8WA1 - chains B and R of the 23 polymer chains in the assembly; structure by electron microscopy, 2.80 A resolution.

Chain B:
Name: DNA-directed RNA polymerase subunit beta
From: Nicotiana tabacum
UniProt: P06271 (RPOB_TOBAC); residue numbers follow UniProt; this construct covers 1-1070
Sequence (1070 residues; row label = number of the first residue in the row):
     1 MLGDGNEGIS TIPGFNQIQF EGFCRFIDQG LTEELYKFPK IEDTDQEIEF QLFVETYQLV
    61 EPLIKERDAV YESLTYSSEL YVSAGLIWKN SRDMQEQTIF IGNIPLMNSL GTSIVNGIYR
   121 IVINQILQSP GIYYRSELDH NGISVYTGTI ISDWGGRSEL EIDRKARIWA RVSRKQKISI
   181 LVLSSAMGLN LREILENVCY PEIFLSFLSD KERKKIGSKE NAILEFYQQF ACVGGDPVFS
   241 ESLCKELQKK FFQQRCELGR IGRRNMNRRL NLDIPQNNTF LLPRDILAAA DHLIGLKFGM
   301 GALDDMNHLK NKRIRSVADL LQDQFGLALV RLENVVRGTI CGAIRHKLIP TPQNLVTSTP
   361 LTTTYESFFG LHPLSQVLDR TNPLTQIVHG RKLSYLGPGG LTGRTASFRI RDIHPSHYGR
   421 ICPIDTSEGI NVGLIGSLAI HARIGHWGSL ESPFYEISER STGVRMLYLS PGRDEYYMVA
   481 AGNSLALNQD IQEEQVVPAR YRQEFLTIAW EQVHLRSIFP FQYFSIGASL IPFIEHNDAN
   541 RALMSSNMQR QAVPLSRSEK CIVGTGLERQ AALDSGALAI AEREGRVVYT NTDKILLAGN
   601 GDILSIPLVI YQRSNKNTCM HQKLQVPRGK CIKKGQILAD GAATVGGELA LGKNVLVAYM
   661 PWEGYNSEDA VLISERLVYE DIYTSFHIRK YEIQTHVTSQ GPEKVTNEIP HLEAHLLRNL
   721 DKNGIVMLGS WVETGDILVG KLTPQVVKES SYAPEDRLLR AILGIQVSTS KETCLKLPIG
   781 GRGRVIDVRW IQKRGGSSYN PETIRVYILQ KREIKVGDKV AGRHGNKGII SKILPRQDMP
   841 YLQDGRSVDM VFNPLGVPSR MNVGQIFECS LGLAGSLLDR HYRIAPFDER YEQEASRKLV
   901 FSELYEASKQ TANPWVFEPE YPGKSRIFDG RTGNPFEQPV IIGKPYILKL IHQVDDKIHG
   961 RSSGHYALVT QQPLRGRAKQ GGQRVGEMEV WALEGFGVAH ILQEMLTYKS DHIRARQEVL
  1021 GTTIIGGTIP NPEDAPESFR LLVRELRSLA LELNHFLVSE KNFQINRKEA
Disordered / not traced: 1-5, 209-250, 746-769, 1070
Ion coordination: Zn2+: Glu535, His536, Asp888, Glu889, Ser896

Chain R:
Molecule: 24-nt DNA strand
Sequence (24 nucleotides; row label = number of the first residue in the row; numbers below 1 keep their minus sign (DA-4 is residue -4)):
    -4 ACAACTGCGA TTACGTGAAT AACG
Disordered / not traced: 10-19

How chain B and chain R interact:
Residue-residue contacts (15):
  Arg120(B) - DT7(R)  hydrogen bond to the phosphate
  Arg120(B) - DA8(R)  salt bridge to the phosphate
  Gly370(B) - DA8(R)  sugar contact
  Leu371(B) - DA8(R)  phosphate contact
  Leu371(B) - DC9(R)  phosphate contact
  Arg404(B) - DA-1(R)  hydrogen bond to the base
  Arg404(B) - DC0(R)  salt bridge to the phosphate
  Arg975(B) - DG4(R)  phosphate contact
  Gly976(B) - DG4(R)  phosphate contact
  Arg977(B) - DG4(R)  hydrogen bond to the phosphate
  Arg984(B) - DG2(R)  phosphate contact
  Arg984(B) - DC3(R)  phosphate contact
  Gly986(B) - DG2(R)  phosphate contact
  Glu987(B) - DG2(R)  phosphate contact
  Met988(B) - DT1(R)  sugar contact
Interface residues without a listed pair, chain B (18 interface residues in all): Ile118, Val377, Arg689, Lys690, His959, Ala978, Gln983
Interface residues without a listed pair, chain R (11 interface residues in all): DA5, DT6

Overview:
The interface between chain B and chain R involves 18 residues on one side and 11 on the other; the contacts
include 3 hydrogen bonds and 2 salt bridges. Among the polar pairs are Arg404(B)-DA-1(R), Arg120(B)-DT7(R) and
Arg977(B)-DG4(R).
Here chain B is DNA-directed RNA polymerase subunit beta (Nicotiana tabacum) and chain R is a 24-nt DNA
strand. Entry 8WA1 (The cryo-EM structure of the Nicotiana tabacum PEP-PAP-TEC2) was determined by electron
microscopy, deposited together with 8W9Z and 8WA0.
